PDB entry 5E3N | X-ray diffraction, 2.66 A resolution | chains A and D of the 4 polymer chains in the assembly

== Chain A ==
Name: DNA-binding protein Fis
From: Escherichia coli
Reference sequence: P0A6R3 (FIS_ECOLI); numbering as in UniProt (aligned over 1-98)
Sequence (98 residues; numbered 1 to 98; the number before each row is that of its first residue):
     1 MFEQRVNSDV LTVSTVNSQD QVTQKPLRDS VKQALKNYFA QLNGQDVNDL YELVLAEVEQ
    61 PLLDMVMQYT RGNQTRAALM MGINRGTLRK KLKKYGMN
Disordered / not traced: 1-7
UniProt features mapped onto this chain:
  - DNA-binding region: Gln-74 to Lys-93 (H-T-H motif)
  - region: Asn-17 to Gly-44 (Required for the stimulation of HIN-mediated recombination)
What the authors report for this chain:
  - conformationally variable residues: Asn-84
  - mutagenesis - N73A (140-fold): decreased binding to F1
  - mutagenesis - R71A, T75A: unchanged binding to F1
  - mutagenesis - R71A: decreased binding to F27
  - mutagenesis - R71A: decreased binding to F28
  - mutagenesis - R71A: decreased binding to F1+/-8G

== Chain D ==
Molecule: 27-nt DNA strand
Sequence (27 nucleotides; each row starts with the number of its first residue):
     1 AAATTTGCAG AAAATTCCTA CAAATTT

== Interface between chain A and chain D ==
Contacting residue pairs - 12 pairs, chain A then chain D:
  Gly-72(A) with DT6(D), phosphate contact
  Asn-73(A) with DT5(D), hydrogen bond to the phosphate; DT6(D), phosphate contact
  Gln-74(A) with DT6(D), hydrogen bond to the phosphate; DG7(D), phosphate contact
  Thr-75(A) with DT5(D), sugar contact; DT6(D), hydrogen bond to the phosphate
  Arg-85(A) with DT6(D), base contact; DG7(D), hydrogen bond to the base; DC8(D), base contact
  Arg-89(A) with DT6(D), sugar contact; DG7(D), salt bridge to the phosphate
Other interface residues (no listed pair), chain A (7 interface residues in all): Arg-76

== In short ==
Chain A and chain D form an interface of 7 and 4 residues respectively; the contacts include 4 hydrogen bonds
and 1 salt bridge. Among the polar pairs are Arg-85(A)/DG7(D), Asn-73(A)/DT5(D) and Gln-74(A)/DT6(D). The
paper reports that N73A of chain A reduces binding to F1; conformational variability at Asn-84(A); 3
substitutions were tested in all.
Here chain A is DNA-binding protein Fis (Escherichia coli) and chain D is a 27-nt DNA strand. Entry 5E3N
(Crystal structure of Fis bound to 27bp DNA F31 (AAATTTGTAGGAATTTTCTGCAAATTT)) was determined by X-ray
diffraction (same publication as 5DS9, 5E3L, 5DTD, 5E3M and 5E3O).
